Entry 6B5B (electron microscopy, 5.20 A resolution (low resolution: residue-level contacts below are approximate; hydrogen-bond / salt-bridge calls are withheld)); this record covers chains B and C of the 4 polymer chains in the assembly.

Chain B (and C):
Molecule: NLR family CARD domain-containing protein 4
Organism: Mus musculus
Notes: chain C of this document is another copy of the same molecule, construct and numbering; everything in this record applies to it too
UniProt: Q3UP24 (NLRC4_MOUSE); residue numbers follow UniProt; this construct covers 1-1024
Amino-acid sequence (1024 residues; numbered 1 to 1024; the number before each row is that of its first residue):
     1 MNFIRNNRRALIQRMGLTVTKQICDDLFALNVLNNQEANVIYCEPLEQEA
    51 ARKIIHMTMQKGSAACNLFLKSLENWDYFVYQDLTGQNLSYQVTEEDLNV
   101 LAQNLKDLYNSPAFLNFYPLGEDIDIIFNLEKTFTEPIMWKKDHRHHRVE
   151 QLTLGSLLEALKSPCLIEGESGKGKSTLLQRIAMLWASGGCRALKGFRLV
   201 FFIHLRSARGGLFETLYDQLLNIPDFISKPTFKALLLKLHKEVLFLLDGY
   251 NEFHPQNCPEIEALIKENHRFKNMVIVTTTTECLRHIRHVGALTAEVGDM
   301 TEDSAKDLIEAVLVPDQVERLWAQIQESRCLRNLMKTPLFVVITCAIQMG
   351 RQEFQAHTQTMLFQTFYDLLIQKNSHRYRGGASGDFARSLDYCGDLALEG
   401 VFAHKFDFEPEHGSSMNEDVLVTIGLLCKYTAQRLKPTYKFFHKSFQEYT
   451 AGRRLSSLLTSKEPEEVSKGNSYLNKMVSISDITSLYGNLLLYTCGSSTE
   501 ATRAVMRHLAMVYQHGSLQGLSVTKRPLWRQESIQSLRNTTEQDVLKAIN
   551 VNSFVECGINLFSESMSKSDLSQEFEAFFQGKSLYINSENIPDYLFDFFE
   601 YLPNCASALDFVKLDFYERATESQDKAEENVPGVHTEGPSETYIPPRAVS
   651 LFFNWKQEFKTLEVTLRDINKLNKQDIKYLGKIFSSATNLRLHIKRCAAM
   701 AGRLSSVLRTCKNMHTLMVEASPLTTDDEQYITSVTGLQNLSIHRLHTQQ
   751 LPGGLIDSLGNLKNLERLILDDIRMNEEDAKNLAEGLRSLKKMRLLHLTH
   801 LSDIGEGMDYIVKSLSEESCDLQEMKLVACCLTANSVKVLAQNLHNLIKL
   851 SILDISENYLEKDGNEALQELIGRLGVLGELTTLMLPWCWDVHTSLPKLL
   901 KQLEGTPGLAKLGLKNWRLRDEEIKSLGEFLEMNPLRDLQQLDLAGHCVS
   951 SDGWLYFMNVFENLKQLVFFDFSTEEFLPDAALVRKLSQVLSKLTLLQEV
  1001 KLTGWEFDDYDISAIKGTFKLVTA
Disordered / not traced: 1-94, 619-644, 1024
UniProt features mapped onto this chain:
  - binding site (ATP): Thr135, Gly172 to Thr177, His443
  - modified residue: Ser533 (Phosphoserine)
  - mutagenesis: His443 (H443L: Constitutively active), Ser533 (S533A: Abolishes phosphorylation and prevents activation of caspase-1 and pyroptosis in response to S.typhimurium; S533D: Mimics phosphorylation; causes rapid macrophage pyroptosis without infection)
From the paper describing this entry:
  - higher-order assembly contacts with a neighbouring Baculoviral IAP repeat-containing protein 1e: Ile124, Asp125
  - self-association interface (contacts with another copy of this molecule): Ile124, Asp125 (citing earlier work)

Interface between chain B and chain C:
Pairs across the interface - 39 pairs, chain B then chain C:
  His144(B) - Ile127(C)
  His144(B) - Lys132(C)
  Arg145(B) - Leu313(C)
  Arg145(B) - Val314(C)
  Arg145(B) - Gly350(C)
  His146(B) - Asp125(C)
  Glu267(B) - Leu221(C)
  His269(B) - Gln219(C)
  His269(B) - Leu220(C)
  Arg270(B) - Leu221(C)
  Arg285(B) - Tyr118(C)
  Arg285(B) - Asp123(C)
  Arg288(B) - Asp125(C)
  His289(B) - Pro112(C)
  His289(B) - Ala113(C)
  Val290(B) - Pro112(C)
  Val290(B) - Ala113(C)
  Ala292(B) - Pro112(C)
  Thr431(B) - Asp125(C)
  Ala432(B) - Asp125(C)
  Gln433(B) - Asp125(C)
  Gln433(B) - Ile126(C)
  Gln433(B) - Ile127(C)
  Gln433(B) - Met349(C)
  Arg434(B) - Ile124(C)
  Leu435(B) - Ile124(C)
  Asp952(B) - Lys712(C)
  Asp980(B) - Lys682(C)
  Ala981(B) - Lys682(C)
  Arg985(B) - Phe653(C)
  Arg985(B) - Lys656(C)
  Arg985(B) - Lys682(C)
  Arg985(B) - Ser685(C)
  Arg985(B) - Ser686(C)
  Gln989(B) - Lys656(C)
  Gln989(B) - Gln657(C)
  Tyr1010(B) - Pro646(C)
  Tyr1010(B) - Val649(C)
  Tyr1010(B) - Ser650(C)
Other interface residues (no listed pair), chain B (24 interface residues in all): Gly291, Ala1014
Other interface residues (no listed pair), chain C (34 interface residues in all): Leu108, Glu122, Asp218, Val312, Ala346, Ile347, Ile683, Thr710

Overview:
Chain B and chain C form an interface of 24 and 34 residues respectively. Curated annotation (UniProt) lists 8
ATP-binding residues and 2 mutagenesis sites on chain B. The paper reports higher-order assembly contacts with
a neighbouring Baculoviral IAP repeat-containing protein 1e through Ile124(B) and Asp125(B); a
self-association interface involving Ile124(B) and Asp125(B).
Chain B and chain C are both NLR family CARD domain-containing protein 4 (Mus musculus); the structure,
Cryo-EM structure of the NAIP5-NLRC4-flagellin inflammasome, was determined by electron microscopy.
